6R8U - chains A and B of the 4 polymer chains in the assembly; structure by electron microscopy, 3.00 A resolution.

Chain A (and B):
Molecule: Glucose-1-phosphate adenylyltransferase
From: Escherichia coli
Notes: EC 2.7.7.27; chain B of this document is another copy of the same molecule, construct and numbering; everything in this record applies to it too
UniProtKB: P0A6V1 (GLGC_ECOLI); residue numbers follow UniProt; this construct covers 1-431
Sequence (431 residues; numbered 1 to 431; the number before each row is that of its first residue):
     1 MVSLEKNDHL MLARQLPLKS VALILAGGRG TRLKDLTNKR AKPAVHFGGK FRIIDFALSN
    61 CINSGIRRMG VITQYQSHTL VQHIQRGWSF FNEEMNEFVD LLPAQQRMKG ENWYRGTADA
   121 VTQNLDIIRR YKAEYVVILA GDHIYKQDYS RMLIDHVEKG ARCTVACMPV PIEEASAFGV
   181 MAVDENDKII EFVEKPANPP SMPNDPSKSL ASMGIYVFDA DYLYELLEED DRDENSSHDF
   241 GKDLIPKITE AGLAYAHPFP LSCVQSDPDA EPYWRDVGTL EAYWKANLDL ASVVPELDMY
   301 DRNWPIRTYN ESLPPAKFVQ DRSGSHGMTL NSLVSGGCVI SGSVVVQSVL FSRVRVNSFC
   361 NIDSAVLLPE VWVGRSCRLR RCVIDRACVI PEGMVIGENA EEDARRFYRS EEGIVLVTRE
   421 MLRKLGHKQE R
Not modelled in the structure: 1-6
Residues lining bound ligands: adenosine monophosphate (AMP): Lys-39, Arg-40, Ala-44, His-46, Arg-52, Thr-79, Glu-370, Arg-386, Ala-387, Arg-419
UniProt features mapped onto this chain:
  - binding site (beta-D-fructose 1,6-bisphosphate): Lys-39, Arg-419 to Arg-423, Gln-429 to Arg-431
  - binding site (AMP): Arg-40, His-46, Arg-52, Arg-130, Glu-370, Arg-386
  - binding site (alpha-D-glucose 1-phosphate): Tyr-114, Gly-179, Glu-194, Lys-195, Ser-212
  - site (Could play a key role in the communication between the regulatory and the substrate sites): Gln-74, Trp-113
  - natural variant: Ala-44 (A44T: In SG14 mutant), Arg-67 (R67C: In CL1136 mutant), Pro-295 (P295S: In SG5 mutant), Gly-336 (G336D: In 618 mutant)
  - mutagenesis: Lys-39 (K39E: The level of activation by pyridoxal phosphate and fructose-1,6-phosphate is only approximately 2-fold compared to activation of 15- to 28-fold respectively, for the wild-type ...), Gln-74 (Q74A: Insensitive to activation by fructose-1,6-bisphosphate, but still binds fructose-1,6-bisphosphate with similar affinity as the wild-type ...), Trp-113 (W113A: Insensitive to activation by fructose-1,6-bisphosphate, but still binds fructose-1,6-bisphosphate, with similar affinity as the wild-type ...), Tyr-114 (Y114F: Shows a decrease of affinity for the substrates and less than 2-fold activation by fructose 1,6-bisphosphate in the ADP-glucose synthesis direction ...), Lys-195 (K195E/I/H/R: Decrease of the affinity for alpha-D-glucose 1-phosphate, but no loss in adenylyltransferase activity ...)
From the paper describing this entry:
  - binding site for adenosine monophosphate: Arg-40, His-46, Thr-79, Arg-130, Arg-386
  - conformationally variable residues (loop rearrangement, side-chain flip): Arg-29, Ala-104 to Gly-116
  - contacts within the chain: Arg-29/Thr-37, Gln-74/Trp-113, Ala-104/Asn-112, Gln-106/Glu-111 (hydrogen bond), Tyr-114/Asn-124 (hydrogen bond), Leu-102/Tyr-114 (backbone contact), Pro-103/Tyr-114 (backbone contact), Ala-104/Tyr-114 (backbone contact)
  - self-association interface (contacts with another copy of this molecule); pairs are residue here / residue on that copy: Gln-105/His-78, Arg-107/Asn-38
  - mutagenesis - P103A, W113A, Y114A, R130A: increased catalytic activity on adenosine monophosphate (citing earlier work)
  - mutagenesis - Y114A: decreased catalytic activity on FBP (citing earlier work)
  - mutagenesis - Q105A: decreased binding to adenosine monophosphate (citing earlier work)
  - mutagenesis - R40A: decreased binding to ATP (citing earlier work)
  - mutagenesis - P103A, W113A, Y114A: increased catalytic activity on AMP (citing earlier work)
  - catalytic residues: Arg-32, Lys-42, Lys-195 (by similarity / conservation)

How chain A and chain B interact:
Pairs across the interface - 65 pairs, chain A then chain B:
  Gly-48(A) / Pro-315(B)
  Gly-49(A) / Pro-315(B)
  Lys-50(A) / Ser-312(B)  hydrogen bond
  Lys-50(A) / Leu-313(B)  hydrogen bond (side chain-backbone)
  Lys-50(A) / Pro-315(B)
  Leu-290(A) / Lys-317(B)  hydrogen bond (backbone-side chain)
  Ala-291(A) / Lys-317(B)  hydrogen bond (backbone-side chain)
  Ser-292(A) / Lys-317(B)  hydrogen bond (backbone-side chain)
  Tyr-300(A) / Pro-314(B)  hydrophobic
  Tyr-300(A) / Pro-315(B)
  Tyr-300(A) / Lys-317(B)
  Tyr-300(A) / Val-339(B)  hydrophobic
  Asn-310(A) / Asn-310(B)
  Asn-310(A) / Ser-312(B)  hydrogen bond
  Ser-312(A) / Lys-50(B)  hydrogen bond
  Ser-312(A) / Asn-310(B)  hydrogen bond
  Leu-313(A) / Lys-50(B)  hydrogen bond (backbone-side chain)
  Pro-314(A) / Tyr-300(B)  hydrophobic
  Pro-315(A) / Gly-48(B)
  Pro-315(A) / Gly-49(B)
  Pro-315(A) / Lys-50(B)
  Pro-315(A) / Tyr-300(B)
  Pro-315(A) / Ser-335(B)
  Ala-316(A) / Ser-332(B)
  Ala-316(A) / Leu-333(B)
  Ala-316(A) / Val-334(B)  hydrogen bond (backbone-backbone)
  Lys-317(A) / Leu-290(B)  hydrogen bond (side chain-backbone)
  Lys-317(A) / Ala-291(B)  hydrogen bond (side chain-backbone)
  Lys-317(A) / Ser-292(B)  hydrogen bond (side chain-backbone)
  Lys-317(A) / Tyr-300(B)
  Lys-317(A) / Ser-332(B)
  Lys-317(A) / Leu-333(B)
  Phe-318(A) / Phe-318(B)  hydrophobic
  Phe-318(A) / Thr-329(B)
  Phe-318(A) / Asn-331(B)  hydrogen bond (backbone-backbone)
  Phe-318(A) / Ser-332(B)  hydrogen bond (backbone-backbone)
  Val-319(A) / Asn-331(B)
  Gln-320(A) / Leu-330(B)
  Gln-320(A) / Asn-331(B)  hydrogen bond (backbone-side chain)
  Ser-325(A) / Leu-330(B)
  His-326(A) / Met-328(B)
  His-326(A) / Thr-329(B)
  His-326(A) / Leu-330(B)
  Gly-327(A) / Met-328(B)
  Gly-327(A) / Thr-329(B)  hydrogen bond (backbone-backbone)
  Met-328(A) / His-326(B)
  Met-328(A) / Gly-327(B)
  Met-328(A) / Met-328(B)  hydrophobic
  Thr-329(A) / Phe-318(B)
  Thr-329(A) / His-326(B)
  Thr-329(A) / Gly-327(B)  hydrogen bond (backbone-backbone)
  Leu-330(A) / Gln-320(B)
  Leu-330(A) / Ser-325(B)
  Leu-330(A) / His-326(B)
  Asn-331(A) / Phe-318(B)  hydrogen bond (backbone-backbone)
  Asn-331(A) / Val-319(B)
  Asn-331(A) / Gln-320(B)  hydrogen bond (side chain-backbone)
  Ser-332(A) / Ala-316(B)
  Ser-332(A) / Lys-317(B)
  Ser-332(A) / Phe-318(B)  hydrogen bond (backbone-backbone)
  Leu-333(A) / Ala-316(B)
  Leu-333(A) / Lys-317(B)
  Val-334(A) / Ala-316(B)  hydrogen bond (backbone-backbone)
  Ser-335(A) / Pro-315(B)
  Val-339(A) / Tyr-300(B)  hydrophobic
Other interface residues (no listed pair), chain A (39 interface residues in all): Val-293, Arg-302, Thr-308, Gly-324, Gly-337, Cys-338, Val-344, Val-346, Arg-353, Arg-355
Other interface residues (no listed pair), chain B (39 interface residues in all): Val-293, Arg-302, Thr-308, Gly-324, Gly-337, Cys-338, Val-344, Val-346, Arg-353, Arg-355

Summary:
Chain A and chain B each contribute 39 residues to their interface, with 22 hydrogen bonds. Polar contacts
include Lys-50(A)/Ser-312(B), Lys-50(A)/Leu-313(B) and Leu-290(A)/Lys-317(B). The paper reports catalytic
residues Arg-32(A), Lys-42(A) and Lys-195(A); P103A, W113A and Y114A of chain A, among others, increase
catalytic activity on adenosine monophosphate; 6 substitutions were tested in all.
Both chains are Glucose-1-phosphate adenylyltransferase (Escherichia coli). Entry 6R8U (Escherichia coli
AGPase in complex with AMP) was determined by electron microscopy together with 6R8B from the same study.
